Entry 6RE5 (electron microscopy, 3.20 A resolution); this record covers chains U and Z of the 31 polymer chains in the assembly.

== Chain U ==
Name: ATP synthase subunit alpha
Organism: Polytomella sp. Pringsheim 198.80
Reference sequence: A0ZW40 (A0ZW40_9CHLO); numbering as in UniProt (aligned over 1-562)
Sequence (562 residues; each row starts with the number of its first residue):
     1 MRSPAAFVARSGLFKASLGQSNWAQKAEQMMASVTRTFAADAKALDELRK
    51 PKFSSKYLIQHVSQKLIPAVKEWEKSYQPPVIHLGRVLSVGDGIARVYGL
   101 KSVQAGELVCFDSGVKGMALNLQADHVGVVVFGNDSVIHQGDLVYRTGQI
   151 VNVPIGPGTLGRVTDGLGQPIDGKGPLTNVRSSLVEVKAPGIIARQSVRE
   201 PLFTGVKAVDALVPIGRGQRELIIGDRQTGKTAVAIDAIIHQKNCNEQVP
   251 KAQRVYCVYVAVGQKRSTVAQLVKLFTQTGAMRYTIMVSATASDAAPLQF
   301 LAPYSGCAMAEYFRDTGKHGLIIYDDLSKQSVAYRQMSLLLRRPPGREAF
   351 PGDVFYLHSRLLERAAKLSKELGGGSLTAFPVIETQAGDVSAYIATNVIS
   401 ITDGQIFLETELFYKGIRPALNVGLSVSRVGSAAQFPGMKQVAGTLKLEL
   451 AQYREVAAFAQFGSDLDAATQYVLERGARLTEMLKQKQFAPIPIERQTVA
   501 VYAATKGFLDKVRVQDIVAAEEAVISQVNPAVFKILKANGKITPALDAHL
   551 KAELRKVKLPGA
Disordered / not traced: 1-39
Differences from the reference sequence: conflict R266 (Lys in A0ZW40)
Ion coordination: Mg2+: T232 (together with ATP)
Residues lining bound ligands: ATP (adenosine-5'-triphosphate): D226, R227, Q228, T229, G230, K231, T232, A233, E384, F413, R418, P419, Q486, K487, Q488

== Chain Z ==
Name: ATP synthase subunit beta
Organism: Polytomella sp. Pringsheim 198.80
Notes: EC 7.1.2.2
Reference sequence: A0ZW41 (A0ZW41_9CHLO); residues 1-574 here = UniProt positions 1-574
Sequence (574 residues; numbered 1 to 574; the number before each row is that of its first residue):
     1 MALRYAAGLAKNVVQRQGASLNIARAFAAEPAPAIDAGYVSQVIGPVVDV
    51 RFDGELPSILSSLEVEGHSVRLVLEVAQHMGDNTVRCIAMDSTDGLVRGQ
   101 KVVDTGSPIKVPVGRGTLGRIMNVIGEPVDEQGPIDAADIWSIHREAPEF
   151 TEQSTEQEILVTGIKVVDLLAPYQRGGKIGLFGGAGVGKTVLIMELINNV
   201 AKAHGGFSVFAGVGERTREGNDLYREMIESGVIKLGAERGNSKCTLVYGQ
   251 MNEPPGARARVALTGLTVAEYFRDIEGQDVLLFVDNIFRFTQANSEVSAL
   301 LGRIPSAVGYQPTLATDLGGLQERITTTTKGSITSVQAVYVPADDLTDPA
   351 PATTFAHLDATTVLSRSIAELGIYPAVDPLDSTSRMLNPNVIGAEHYNVA
   401 RGVQKVLQDYKNLQDIIAILGMDELSEEDKLTVARARKIQRFLSQPFQVA
   451 EVFTGTPGKYVDLADTISGFQGVLTGKYDDLPEMAFYMVGDIKEVKEKAD
   501 KMAKDIASRKEADNKKVSEELKDIPSLDKLVSEIKEVVIEEDDGLEEDFK
   551 AEALSSETVVLNEEGKSVPLPKKN
Disordered / not traced: 1-35
Differences from the reference sequence: conflict A350 (Gly in A0ZW41), L387 (Arg in A0ZW41)
Ion coordination: Mg2+: T190, E215 (together with ADP)
Residues lining bound ligands:
  - ADP (adenosine-5'-diphosphate): G184, A185, G186, V187, G188, K189, T190, V191, E215, E219, Y374, F447, A450, F453, T454
  - ATP (adenosine-5'-triphosphate): S384, R385, N388, Y397

== How chain U and chain Z interact ==
Residue-residue contacts (94; chain U residue first):
  L88(U) with G81(Z)
  S89(U) with H79(Z); M80(Z); G81(Z)
  V90(U) with I59(Z), hydrophobic; Q78(Z); H79(Z), hydrogen bond (backbone-backbone)
  G91(U) with Q78(Z)
  D92(U) with Q78(Z); R303(Z), salt bridge
  N134(U) with E146(Z), hydrogen bond
  D135(U) with I59(Z)
  S136(U) with S58(Z); I59(Z)
  H139(U) with S58(Z), hydrogen bond; H79(Z)
  Q140(U) with L56(Z); H79(Z), hydrogen bond (backbone-side chain); G81(Z); N83(Z), hydrogen bond
  I171(U) with F150(Z), hydrophobic; T151(Z), hydrogen bond (backbone-side chain)
  R227(U) with L346(Z); F355(Z); D381(Z), salt bridge
  Q228(U) with T383(Z); R385(Z)
  K265(U) with K178(Z); E323(Z); A356(Z); H357(Z); D359(Z), salt bridge
  R266(U) with A147(Z); E149(Z); F150(Z); Q153(Z); E323(Z), hydrogen bond (backbone-side chain)
  S267(U) with Q153(Z), hydrogen bond; T326(Z)
  V269(U) with F150(Z), hydrophobic
  A270(U) with F150(Z); T155(Z)
  Q271(U) with T155(Z); Q157(Z), hydrogen bond
  V273(U) with F150(Z), hydrophobic
  K274(U) with T155(Z)
  A292(U) with G319(Z); H357(Z)
  S293(U) with A147(Z); E323(Z)
  A296(U) with T316(Z)
  R335(U) with S306(Z); A307(Z)
  Q336(U) with P312(Z); T313(Z); T316(Z), hydrogen bond
  L339(U) with I304(Z); P305(Z); S306(Z); P312(Z), hydrophobic
  L340(U) with R303(Z); T313(Z)
  R342(U) with G302(Z), hydrogen bond (side chain-backbone); I304(Z)
  R343(U) with I304(Z)
  A349(U) with P305(Z); S306(Z); A307(Z)
  Q386(U) with T347(Z); A352(Z)
  A387(U) with T347(Z)
  E411(U) with Q408(Z); N412(Z)
  Y414(U) with L380(Z); T383(Z); Q404(Z); K405(Z); Q408(Z)
  K415(U) with K405(Z), hydrogen bond (backbone-side chain); Q408(Z); N412(Z)
  G416(U) with R401(Z)
  R418(U) with Y397(Z); R401(Z); Q404(Z), hydrogen bond
  Q461(U) with I416(Z)
  F462(U) with I416(Z), hydrophobic; E424(Z)
  G463(U) with S426(Z); E428(Z)
  S464(U) with E424(Z); S426(Z)
  Q488(U) with N388(Z)
  F489(U) with N388(Z)
Interface residues without a listed pair, chain U (57 interface residues in all): R96, I138, V163, D172, G173, Q264, D294, K329, V332, E348, E384, D465, E482
Interface residues without a listed pair, chain Z (58 interface residues in all): L60, E156, A315, G320, L358, L413, D429

== In short ==
57 residues of chain U face 58 of chain Z across their interface; the contacts include 13 hydrogen bonds and 3
salt bridges. Polar contacts include D92(U)-R303(Z), R227(U)-D381(Z) and K265(U)-D359(Z). ATP is bound between
chain U and chain Z. Chain Z binds ADP.
Here chain U is ATP synthase subunit alpha and chain Z is ATP synthase subunit beta, both from Polytomella sp.
Pringsheim 198.80. Entry 6RE5 (Cryo-EM structure of Polytomella F-ATP synthase, Rotary substate 2C, composite
map) was determined by electron microscopy together with 6RD4, 6RD5, 6RD6, 6RD7, 6RD8, 6RD9 and 46 further
entries from the same study.
